1PKZ - chains A and B; structure by X-ray diffraction, 2.10 A resolution.

Chain A (and B):
Protein: Glutathione S-transferase A1
From: Homo sapiens
Notes: EC 2.5.1.18; chain B of this document is another copy of the same molecule, construct and numbering; everything in this record applies to it too
Reference sequence: P08263 (GSTA1_HUMAN); aligned to UniProt positions 1-222 over residues 1-222
Amino-acid sequence (222 residues; numbered 1 to 222; the number before each row is that of its first residue):
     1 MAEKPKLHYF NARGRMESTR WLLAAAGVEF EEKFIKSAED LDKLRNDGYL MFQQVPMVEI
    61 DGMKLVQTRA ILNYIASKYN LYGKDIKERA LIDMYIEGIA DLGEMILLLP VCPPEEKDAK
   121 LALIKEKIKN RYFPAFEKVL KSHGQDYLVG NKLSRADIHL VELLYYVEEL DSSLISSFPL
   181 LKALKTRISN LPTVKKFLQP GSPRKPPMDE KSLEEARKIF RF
Unresolved in the structure: 1, 216-222 (chain B: 1, 220-222)
Modified / non-standard residues: Cys-112 (s-hydroxycysteine; CSO)
Construct notes: modified residue (112)
Residues lining bound ligands: 2-hydroxyethyl disulfide (HED): Ser-18, Thr-68, Arg-69, Leu-72, Ile-96, Glu-97, Ile-99, Ala-100, Arg-155, His-159
Curated features (UniProtKB/Swiss-Prot):
  - binding site (glutathione): Tyr-9, Arg-45, Gln-54, Val-55, Gln-67, Thr-68
  - modified residue: Met-1 (N-acetylmethionine), Ala-2 (N-acetylalanine), Lys-4 (N6-succinyllysine)

How chain A and chain B interact:
Pairs across the interface (71):
  Met-51(A) / Met-94(B)  hydrophobic
  Met-51(A) / Tyr-95(B)  hydrophobic
  Met-51(A) / Ala-135(B)
  Met-51(A) / Phe-136(B)  hydrophobic
  Met-51(A) / Val-139(B)  hydrophobic
  Phe-52(A) / Met-94(B)
  Phe-52(A) / Gly-98(B)
  Phe-52(A) / Arg-131(B)  hydrogen bond (backbone-side chain)
  Phe-52(A) / Tyr-132(B)  hydrophobic
  Phe-52(A) / Ala-135(B)  hydrophobic
  Phe-52(A) / Phe-136(B)  hydrophobic
  Gln-53(A) / Arg-131(B)
  Gln-54(A) / Arg-131(B)
  Gln-54(A) / Tyr-132(B)
  Asp-61(A) / Lys-87(B)  hydrogen bond (backbone-side chain)
  Met-63(A) / Lys-87(B)
  Met-63(A) / Ala-90(B)  hydrophobic
  Lys-64(A) / Met-94(B)
  Leu-65(A) / Ala-90(B)
  Val-66(A) / Met-94(B)
  Gln-67(A) / Met-94(B)
  Gln-67(A) / Glu-97(B)
  Gln-67(A) / Gly-98(B)
  Gln-67(A) / Asp-101(B)
  Arg-69(A) / Arg-69(B)
  Arg-69(A) / Glu-97(B)  salt bridge
  Ala-70(A) / Asp-93(B)
  Ala-70(A) / Met-94(B)
  Asn-73(A) / Arg-89(B)
  Asn-73(A) / Asp-93(B)  hydrogen bond
  Tyr-74(A) / Ile-86(B)
  Tyr-74(A) / Lys-87(B)
  Tyr-74(A) / Ala-90(B)  hydrophobic
  Ser-77(A) / Ile-86(B)
  Lys-78(A) / Ile-86(B)
  Tyr-82(A) / Asn-73(B)
  Tyr-82(A) / Arg-89(B)  hydrogen bond
  Ile-86(A) / Tyr-74(B)  hydrophobic
  Ile-86(A) / Ser-77(B)
  Ile-86(A) / Lys-78(B)
  Lys-87(A) / Asp-61(B)  hydrogen bond (side chain-backbone)
  Lys-87(A) / Met-63(B)
  Arg-89(A) / Ser-77(B)
  Arg-89(A) / Arg-89(B)
  Ala-90(A) / Met-63(B)  hydrophobic
  Ala-90(A) / Leu-65(B)  hydrophobic
  Ala-90(A) / Tyr-74(B)  hydrophobic
  Asp-93(A) / Ala-70(B)
  Asp-93(A) / Asn-73(B)  hydrogen bond
  Met-94(A) / Met-51(B)  hydrophobic
  Met-94(A) / Phe-52(B)
  Met-94(A) / Lys-64(B)
  Met-94(A) / Val-66(B)
  Met-94(A) / Gln-67(B)
  Met-94(A) / Ala-70(B)
  Tyr-95(A) / Met-51(B)  hydrophobic
  Glu-97(A) / Gln-67(B)
  Glu-97(A) / Arg-69(B)  salt bridge
  Gly-98(A) / Phe-52(B)
  Gly-98(A) / Gln-67(B)
  Asp-101(A) / Gln-67(B)  hydrogen bond
  Asn-130(A) / Gln-53(B)
  Arg-131(A) / Phe-52(B)  hydrogen bond (side chain-backbone)
  Arg-131(A) / Gln-53(B)
  Arg-131(A) / Gln-54(B)
  Tyr-132(A) / Phe-52(B)  hydrophobic
  Tyr-132(A) / Gln-54(B)
  Ala-135(A) / Met-51(B)
  Ala-135(A) / Phe-52(B)  hydrophobic
  Phe-136(A) / Phe-52(B)  hydrophobic
  Val-139(A) / Met-51(B)  hydrophobic
Other interface residues (no listed pair), chain A (35 interface residues in all): Arg-45, Gly-48
Other interface residues (no listed pair), chain B (35 interface residues in all): Arg-45, Tyr-82, Leu-91, Lys-138

Summary:
The chain A/chain B interface involves 35 residues from each chain, with 8 hydrogen bonds and 2 salt bridges.
Polar contacts include Arg-69(A)/Glu-97(B), Phe-52(A)/Arg-131(B) and Asp-61(A)/Lys-87(B). Chain A binds
2-hydroxyethyl disulfide. Curated annotation (UniProt) lists 6 glutathione-binding residues on chain A.
Chain A and chain B are both Glutathione S-transferase A1 (Homo sapiens); the structure, Crystal structure of
human glutathione transferase (GST) A1-1, was determined by X-ray diffraction together with 1XWG, 1PKW, 1PL1
and 1PL2 from the same study.
